PDB entry 1SWF | X-ray diffraction, 2.00 A resolution | chains A and C of the 4 polymer chains in the assembly

[Chain A (and C)]
Protein: Circularly permuted core-streptavidin E51/A46
Organism: Streptomyces avidinii
Notes: engineered mutation(s): DELETION OF SURFACE LOOP RESIDUES 45 - 50 FROM THE SEQUENCE. THE OLD N- AND C-TERMINI (S139, A13, RESPECTIVELY) ARE CONNECTED INTRODUCING THE FOUR ADDITIONAL RESIDUES GGGS; chain C of this document is another copy of the same molecule, construct and numbering; everything in this record applies to it too
UniProt: P22629 (SAV_STRAV); residues 51-139 here correspond to UniProt positions 75-163 (UniProt number = residue number + 24)
Sequence (128 residues; row label = number of the first residue in the row):
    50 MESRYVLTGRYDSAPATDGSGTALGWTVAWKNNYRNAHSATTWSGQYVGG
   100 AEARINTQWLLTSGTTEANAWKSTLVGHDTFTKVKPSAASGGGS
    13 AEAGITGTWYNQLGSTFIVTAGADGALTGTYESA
Disordered / not traced: 50-51, 134-142, 46 (chain C: 50-51, 46)
UniProt features mapped onto this chain:
  - motif: Arg59 to Asp61 (Cell attachment site)
  - binding site (biotin): Tyr54, Trp92, Trp108, Trp120

[Interface between chain A and chain C]
Residue-residue contacts - 8 pairs, chain A then chain C:
  Gln107(A) - Gln107(C)
  Gln107(A) - Val125(C)
  Gln107(A) - Gly126(C)
  Gln107(A) - His127(C)
  Val125(A) - Gln107(C)
  Gly126(A) - Gln107(C)  hydrogen bond (backbone-side chain)
  His127(A) - Gln107(C)
  His127(A) - His127(C)

[Overview]
The chain A/chain C interface involves 4 residues from each chain; the contacts include 1 hydrogen bond. Its
one hydrogen-bonded contact is Gly126(A)-Gln107(C). From UniProt: 4 biotin-binding residues on chain A.
Chain A and chain C are both Circularly permuted core-streptavidin E51/A46 (Streptomyces avidinii); the
structure, Circular permuted streptavidin E51/A46, was determined by X-ray diffraction (same publication as
1SWG).
